Entry 6KA5 (X-ray diffraction, 1.59 A resolution); this record covers chain A.

Chain A:
Name: Beta-lactamase
Organism: Klebsiella pneumoniae
Notes: EC 3.5.2.6
UniProtKB: Q9XB24 (Q9XB24_KLEPN); residues 1-363 here correspond to UniProt positions 24-386 (UniProt number = residue number + 23)
Chain sequence (370 residues; each row starts with the number of its first residue; numbers below 1 keep their minus sign (Met-6 is residue -6)):
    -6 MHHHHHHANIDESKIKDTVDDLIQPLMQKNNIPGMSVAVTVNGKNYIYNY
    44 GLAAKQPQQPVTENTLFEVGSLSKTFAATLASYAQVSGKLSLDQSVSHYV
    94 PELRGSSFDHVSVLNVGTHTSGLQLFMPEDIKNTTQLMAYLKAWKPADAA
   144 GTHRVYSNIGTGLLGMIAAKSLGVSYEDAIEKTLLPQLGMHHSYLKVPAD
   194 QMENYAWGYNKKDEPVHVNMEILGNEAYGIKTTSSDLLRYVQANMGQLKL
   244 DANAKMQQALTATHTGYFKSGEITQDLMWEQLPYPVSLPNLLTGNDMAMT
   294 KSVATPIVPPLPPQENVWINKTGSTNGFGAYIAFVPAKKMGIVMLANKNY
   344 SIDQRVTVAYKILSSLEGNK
Not modelled in the structure: -6 to 2, 244-246, 360-363
Differences from the reference sequence: initiating methionine (-6); expression tag (-5 to 0)
Small-molecule neighbours: Cefoxitin, bound form (1S7; (2R)-2-{(1S)-1-methoxy-2-oxo-1-[(thiophen-2-ylacetyl)amino]ethyl}-5-methylidene-5,6-dihydro-2H-1,3-thiazine-4-carboxylic acid): Gly63, Ser64, Lys67, Leu118, Phe119, Tyr149, Asn151, Ala220, Tyr221, Ala291, Met292, Gly316, Ser317, Thr318

Overview:
Bound to chain A: Cefoxitin, bound form.
Chain A is Beta-lactamase (Klebsiella pneumoniae); the structure, Crystal structure of a class C
beta-lactamase in complex with cefoxitin, was determined by X-ray diffraction (same publication as 6K8X, 6K9T
and 6KBY).
